PDB entry 1M19 | X-ray diffraction, 2.30 A resolution | chains I and G of the 10 polymer chains in the assembly

[Chain I]
Molecule: Palindromic 146 Base Pair DNA Fragment
Sequence (146 nucleotides; numbered 1 to 146; the number before each row is that of its first residue):
     1 ATCAATATCC ACCTGCAGAT TCTACCAAAA GTGTATTTGG AAACTGCTCC ATCAAAAGGC
    61 ATGTTCAGCG GAATTCCGCT GAACATGCCT TTTGATGGAG CAGTTTCCAA ATACACTTTT
   121 GGTAGAATCT GCAGGTGGAT ATTGAT
Small-molecule neighbours:
  - gamma-amino-butanoic acid / beta-alanine / 3-amino-(dimethylpropylamine) / IMT / 4-amino-(1-methylpyrrole)-2-carboxylic acid, molecule 1: DG31, DT32, DG33, DT34, DA35, DT36
  - gamma-amino-butanoic acid / beta-alanine / 3-amino-(dimethylpropylamine) / IMT / 4-amino-(1-methylpyrrole)-2-carboxylic acid, molecule 2: DG40, DA41, DA42, DA43, DC44, DT45, DG46, DC47, DT48
  - gamma-amino-butanoic acid / beta-alanine / 3-amino-(dimethylpropylamine) / IMT / 4-amino-(1-methylpyrrole)-2-carboxylic acid, molecule 3: DC69, DG70, DG71, DA72, DA73, DT74, DT75, DC76
  - gamma-amino-butanoic acid / beta-alanine / 3-amino-(dimethylpropylamine) / IMT / 4-amino-(1-methylpyrrole)-2-carboxylic acid, molecule 4: DC101, DA102, DG103, DT104, DT105, DT106, DC107, DC108
  - gamma-amino-butanoic acid / beta-alanine / 3-amino-(dimethylpropylamine) / IMT / 4-amino-(1-methylpyrrole)-2-carboxylic acid, molecule 5: DA111, DT112, DA113, DC114, DA115, DC116, DT117, DT118, DT119

[Chain G]
Name: Histone H2A type 1
Source organism: Xenopus laevis
Reference sequence: P06897 (H2A1_XENLA); residues 1001-1129 here correspond to UniProt positions 2-130 (UniProt number = residue number - 999)
Amino-acid sequence (129 residues; each row starts with the number of its first residue):
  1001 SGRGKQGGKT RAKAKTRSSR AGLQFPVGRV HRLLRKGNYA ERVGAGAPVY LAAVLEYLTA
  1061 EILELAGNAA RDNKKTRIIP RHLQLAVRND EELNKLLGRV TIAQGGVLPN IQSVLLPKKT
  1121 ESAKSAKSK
Not modelled in the structure: 1001-1014, 1120-1129
Differences from the reference sequence: conflict Arg1099 (Gly100 in P06897)
UniProt features mapped onto this chain:
  - modified residue: Ser1001 (N-acetylserine), Lys1005 (N6-(2-hydroxyisobutyryl)lysine), Lys1009 (N6-(2-hydroxyisobutyryl)lysine), Lys1036 (N6-(2-hydroxyisobutyryl)lysine), Lys1074 (N6-(2-hydroxyisobutyryl)lysine), Lys1075 (N6-(2-hydroxyisobutyryl)lysine), Lys1095 (N6-(2-hydroxyisobutyryl)lysine), Gln1104 (N5-methylglutamine), Lys1118 (N6-(2-hydroxyisobutyryl)lysine)
  - cross-link (Glycyl lysine isopeptide (Lys-Gly)): Lys1013 (interchain with G-Cter in ubiquitin), Lys1015 (interchain with G-Cter in ubiquitin), Lys1119 (interchain with G-Cter in ubiquitin)

[Interface between chain I and chain G]
Residue-residue contacts (14):
  DA111(I) - Arg1042(G)  hydrogen bond to the sugar
  DA111(I) - Val1043(G)  sugar contact
  DA111(I) - Gly1044(G)  phosphate contact
  DA111(I) - Ala1045(G)  hydrogen bond to the phosphate
  DT112(I) - Arg1042(G)  phosphate contact
  DT112(I) - Val1043(G)  hydrogen bond to the phosphate
  DG121(I) - Arg1029(G)  hydrogen bond to the phosphate
  DG122(I) - Arg1029(G)  salt bridge to the phosphate
  DG131(I) - Thr1076(G)  sugar contact
  DG131(I) - Arg1077(G)  hydrogen bond to the sugar
  DC132(I) - Lys1075(G)  phosphate contact
  DC132(I) - Thr1076(G)  hydrogen bond to the phosphate
  DC132(I) - Arg1077(G)  hydrogen bond to the phosphate
  DA133(I) - Lys1075(G)  salt bridge to the phosphate
Other interface residues (no listed pair), chain G (10 interface residues in all): Glu1041, Lys1074

[Summary]
Chain I and chain G form an interface of 7 and 10 residues respectively; the contacts include 7 hydrogen bonds
and 2 salt bridges. Polar pairs include DA111(I)-Arg1042(G), DG131(I)-Arg1077(G) and DA111(I)-Ala1045(G).
Here chain I is Palindromic 146 Base Pair DNA Fragment and chain G is Histone H2A type 1 (Xenopus laevis).
Entry 1M19 (Ligand binding alters the structure and dynamics of nucleosomal DNA) was determined by X-ray
diffraction together with 1M18 and 1M1A from the same study.
